Entry 9EMA (electron microscopy, 2.40 A resolution); this record covers chains A and D of the 6 polymer chains in the assembly.

[Chain A]
Molecule: RuvB-like 1
Source organism: Homo sapiens
Notes: EC 3.6.4.12
Reference sequence: Q9Y265 (RUVB1_HUMAN); residue numbers follow UniProt; this construct covers 1-456
Chain sequence (459 residues; row label = number of the first residue in the row; numbers below 1 keep their minus sign (Gly-2 is residue -2)):
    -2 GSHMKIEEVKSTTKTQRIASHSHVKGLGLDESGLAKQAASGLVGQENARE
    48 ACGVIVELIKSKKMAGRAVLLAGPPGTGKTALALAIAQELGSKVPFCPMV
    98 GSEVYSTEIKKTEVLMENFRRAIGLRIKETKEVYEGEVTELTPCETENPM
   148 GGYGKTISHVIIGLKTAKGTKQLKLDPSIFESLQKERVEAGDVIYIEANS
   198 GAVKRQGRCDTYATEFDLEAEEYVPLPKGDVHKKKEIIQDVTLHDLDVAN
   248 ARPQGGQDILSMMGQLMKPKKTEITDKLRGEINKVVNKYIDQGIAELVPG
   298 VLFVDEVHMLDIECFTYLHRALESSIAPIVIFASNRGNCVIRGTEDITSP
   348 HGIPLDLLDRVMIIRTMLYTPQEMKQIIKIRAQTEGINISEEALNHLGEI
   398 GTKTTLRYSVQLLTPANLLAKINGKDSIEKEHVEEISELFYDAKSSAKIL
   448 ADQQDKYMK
Unresolved in the structure: -2 to 12, 126-234, 251-259
Differences from the reference sequence: expression tag (-2 to 0)
Residues lining bound ligands:
  - A1H5V (5-chloranyl-2-ethoxy-4-fluoranyl-N-[4-[[3-(methoxymethyl)-1-oxidanylidene-6,7-dihydro-5H-pyrazolo[1,2-a][1,2]benzodiazepin-2-yl]amino]-2,2-dimethyl-4-oxidanylidene-butyl]benzamide): Met113, Phe116, Arg117, Ile120, Asp273, Arg276, Gly277, Asn280, Arg317, Ala318, Ser321, Ile323, Ala324, Pro325
  - ATP (adenosine-5'-triphosphate): Ser17, His18, His20, Val21, Gly38, Leu39, Val40, Gln42, Pro71, Pro72, Gly73, Thr74, Gly75, Lys76, Thr77, Ala78, Asp302, Glu303, Ala330, Asn332, Tyr366, Ile374, Leu403, Arg404

[Chain D]
Molecule: RuvB-like 2
Source organism: Homo sapiens
Notes: EC 3.6.4.12
Reference sequence: Q9Y230 (RUVB2_HUMAN); residues 1-463 here = UniProt positions 1-463
Chain sequence (481 residues; numbered -17 to 463; the number before each row is that of its first residue; numbers below 1 keep their minus sign (Met-17 is residue -17)):
   -17 MADLNWISAGHAIADVGTMATVTATTKVPEIRDVTRIERIGAHSHIRGLG
    33 LDDALEPRQASQGMVGQLAARRAAGVVLEMIREGKIAGRAVLIAGQPGTG
    83 KTAIAMGMAQALGPDTPFTAIAGSEIFSLEMSKTEALTQAFRRSIGVRIK
   133 EETEIIEGEVVEIQIDRPATGTGSKVGKLTLKTTEMETIYDLGTKMIESL
   183 TKDKVQAGDVITIDKATGKISKLGRSFTRARDYDAMGSQTKFVQCPDGEL
   233 QKRKEVVHTVSLHEIDVINSRTQGFLALFSGDTGEIKSEVREQINAKVAE
   283 WREEGKAEIIPGVLFIDEVHMLDIESFSFLNRALESDMAPVLIMATNRGI
   333 TRIRGTSYQSPHGIPIDLLDRLLIVSTTPYSEKDTKQILRIRCEEEDVEM
   383 SEDAYTVLTRIGLETSLRYAIQLITAASLVCRKRKGTEVQVDDIKRVYSL
   433 FLDESRSTQYMKEYQDAFLFNELKGETMDTS
Unresolved in the structure: -17 to 15, 134-237, 452-463
Differences from the reference sequence: initiating methionine (-17); expression tag (-16 to 0)
Ion coordination: Mg2+: Thr84 (together with ATP)
Residues lining bound ligands:
  - A1H5V (5-chloranyl-2-ethoxy-4-fluoranyl-N-[4-[[3-(methoxymethyl)-1-oxidanylidene-6,7-dihydro-5H-pyrazolo[1,2-a][1,2]benzodiazepin-2-yl]amino]-2,2-dimethyl-4-oxidanylidene-butyl]benzamide): Glu20, Thr84, Ala87, Met88, Ala91, Phe100, Ala102, Phe297
  - ATP (adenosine-5'-triphosphate): Ala24, His25, His27, Ile28, Gly45, Met46, Val47, Gln49, Gln78, Pro79, Gly80, Thr81, Gly82, Lys83, Thr84, Ala85, Glu300, Asn329, Tyr362, Ile370, Leu399, Arg400, Ile403

[Interface between chain A and chain D]
Residue-residue contacts - 136 pairs, chain A then chain D:
  Glu28(A) - Lys415(D)
  Ser29(A) - Lys415(D)
  Leu31(A) - Arg428(D)
  Asn44(A) - Leu432(D)
  Glu47(A) - Arg428(D)  salt bridge
  Glu47(A) - Leu432(D)
  Ala48(A) - Leu432(D)
  Ala48(A) - Phe433(D)
  Val51(A) - Leu411(D)
  Val51(A) - Val412(D)  hydrophobic
  Val51(A) - Leu432(D)  hydrophobic
  Val51(A) - Phe433(D)  hydrophobic
  Ile52(A) - Phe433(D)  hydrophobic
  Glu54(A) - Leu411(D)
  Glu54(A) - Lys415(D)  salt bridge
  Leu55(A) - Thr407(D)
  Leu55(A) - Leu411(D)  hydrophobic
  Lys59(A) - Thr17(D)
  Lys59(A) - Arg21(D)
  Lys60(A) - Arg21(D)
  Lys60(A) - Ile22(D)  hydrogen bond (backbone-backbone)
  Lys60(A) - Glu378(D)
  Met61(A) - Arg21(D)  hydrogen bond (backbone-side chain)
  Met61(A) - Ile22(D)  hydrophobic
  Met61(A) - Glu378(D)
  Met61(A) - Thr407(D)
  Ala62(A) - Arg21(D)
  Ala62(A) - Ile22(D)  hydrogen bond (backbone-backbone)
  Arg64(A) - Arg374(D)
  Arg64(A) - Glu378(D)  salt bridge
  Arg64(A) - Ile403(D)
  Arg64(A) - Gln404(D)
  Arg64(A) - Thr407(D)  hydrogen bond
  Ala65(A) - Gln404(D)
  Gly70(A) - Phe450(D)
  Pro71(A) - Ala449(D)  hydrophobic
  Pro72(A) - Ala449(D)
  Pro72(A) - Leu451(D)  hydrophobic
  Ser103(A) - Leu111(D)
  Thr104(A) - Leu111(D)
  Glu105(A) - Leu111(D)
  Ile106(A) - Leu111(D)
  Lys107(A) - Glu107(D)  hydrogen bond (side chain-backbone)
  Lys107(A) - Phe109(D)
  Lys107(A) - Ser110(D)
  Lys107(A) - Leu111(D)
  Thr109(A) - Ser106(D)
  Ile120(A) - Arg21(D)
  Leu240(A) - Ile19(D)  hydrophobic
  Ala248(A) - Ser262(D)
  Thr269(A) - Ser262(D)  hydrogen bond (side chain-backbone)
  Thr269(A) - Asp264(D)
  Glu270(A) - Ser110(D)  hydrogen bond
  Glu270(A) - Leu111(D)  hydrogen bond (side chain-backbone)
  Glu270(A) - Glu112(D)  hydrogen bond (side chain-backbone)
  Glu270(A) - Ser262(D)
  Glu270(A) - Gly263(D)
  Ile271(A) - Phe261(D)
  Ile271(A) - Ser262(D)
  Thr272(A) - Leu260(D)  hydrogen bond (side chain-backbone)
  Thr272(A) - Phe261(D)  hydrogen bond (backbone-backbone)
  Thr272(A) - Gly263(D)
  Lys274(A) - Glu246(D)
  Lys274(A) - Phe261(D)
  Leu275(A) - Phe261(D)
  Glu278(A) - Phe261(D)
  Val283(A) - Ile19(D)  hydrophobic
  Asn284(A) - Arg18(D)
  Asn284(A) - Ile19(D)  hydrogen bond (side chain-backbone)
  Ile287(A) - Val16(D)  hydrophobic
  Ile287(A) - Thr17(D)
  Asp288(A) - Arg18(D)  salt bridge
  Leu294(A) - Thr17(D)
  Leu294(A) - Arg18(D)
  Leu294(A) - Ile19(D)  hydrophobic
  Leu294(A) - Arg21(D)
  Pro296(A) - Arg21(D)
  Ile309(A) - Met303(D)  hydrophobic
  Glu310(A) - Ser106(D)  hydrogen bond (backbone-side chain)
  Glu310(A) - Phe109(D)
  Glu310(A) - Met303(D)
  Glu310(A) - Arg336(D)  salt bridge
  Thr313(A) - Glu300(D)
  Thr313(A) - Met303(D)
  Tyr314(A) - Ser106(D)
  Tyr314(A) - Glu107(D)
  His316(A) - Glu300(D)
  Arg317(A) - Ala102(D)  hydrogen bond (side chain-backbone)
  Arg317(A) - Ala104(D)
  Arg317(A) - Glu107(D)  salt bridge
  Glu320(A) - Ala24(D)
  Glu320(A) - His25(D)  salt bridge
  Glu320(A) - Thr84(D)
  Ser322(A) - Ile19(D)
  Ser322(A) - Arg21(D)  hydrogen bond (side chain-backbone)
  Ser322(A) - Gly23(D)
  Ile323(A) - Ile19(D)
  Ile323(A) - Arg21(D)  hydrogen bond (backbone-side chain)
  Ala324(A) - Arg21(D)  hydrogen bond (backbone-side chain)
  Pro325(A) - Arg21(D)
  Asn332(A) - Phe450(D)
  Asn332(A) - Leu451(D)  hydrogen bond (backbone-backbone)
  Arg333(A) - Phe450(D)
  Arg333(A) - Leu451(D)
  Gly334(A) - Gln447(D)
  Gly334(A) - Phe450(D)
  Gly334(A) - Leu451(D)  hydrogen bond (backbone-backbone)
  Asn335(A) - Met443(D)
  Asn335(A) - Lys444(D)
  Asn335(A) - Gln447(D)
  Glu342(A) - Arg334(D)  salt bridge
  Pro347(A) - Glu436(D)
  Pro347(A) - Thr440(D)
  Pro347(A) - Met443(D)
  His348(A) - Ser439(D)  hydrogen bond
  His348(A) - Met443(D)
  Leu352(A) - Glu436(D)
  Asp353(A) - Asn329(D)  hydrogen bond
  Asp353(A) - Arg330(D)  salt bridge
  Leu355(A) - Glu436(D)
  Asp356(A) - Ser398(D)  hydrogen bond
  Asp356(A) - Arg400(D)  salt bridge
  Asp356(A) - Gln404(D)
  Arg357(A) - Arg400(D)
  Arg357(A) - Gln404(D)
  Val358(A) - Gln404(D)
  Met359(A) - Gln404(D)  hydrogen bond (backbone-side chain)
  Met359(A) - Phe433(D)  hydrophobic
  Ile360(A) - Phe433(D)
  Ile360(A) - Leu434(D)  hydrogen bond (backbone-backbone)
  Ile360(A) - Asp435(D)
  Ile360(A) - Glu436(D)
  Ile360(A) - Ser439(D)
  Ile361(A) - Phe433(D)  hydrophobic
  Arg362(A) - Leu434(D)
  Arg362(A) - Tyr442(D)
Interface residues without a listed pair, chain A (76 interface residues in all): Gly30, Ser58, Asp273, Asn280, Ser321, Gly340, Leu365
Interface residues without a listed pair, chain D (65 interface residues in all): Glu20, Ser26, Ile103, Leu258, Asp379, Leu405, Ala408, Arg414, Ser431, Tyr446

[Summary]
76 residues of chain A face 65 of chain D across their interface; the contacts include 24 hydrogen bonds and
10 salt bridges. Among the polar pairs are Glu47(A)-Arg428(D), Glu54(A)-Lys415(D) and Arg64(A)-Glu378(D).
Compound A1H5V is bound between chain A and chain D.
Here chain A is RuvB-like 1 and chain D is RuvB-like 2, both from Homo sapiens. Entry 9EMA (RUVBL1/2 in
complex with ATP and CB-6644 inhibitor) was determined by electron microscopy (same publication as 9EMC).
